PDB entry 6RLG | X-ray diffraction, 1.51 A resolution | chain A

== Chain A ==
Name: L, D-transpeptidase 2
From: Mycobacterium tuberculosis (strain CDC 1551 / Oshkosh)
Notes: EC 2.3.2.-
Reference sequence: O53223 (LDT2_MYCTO); residue numbers follow UniProt; this construct covers 56-408
Sequence (355 residues; numbered 54 to 408; the number before each row is that of its first residue):
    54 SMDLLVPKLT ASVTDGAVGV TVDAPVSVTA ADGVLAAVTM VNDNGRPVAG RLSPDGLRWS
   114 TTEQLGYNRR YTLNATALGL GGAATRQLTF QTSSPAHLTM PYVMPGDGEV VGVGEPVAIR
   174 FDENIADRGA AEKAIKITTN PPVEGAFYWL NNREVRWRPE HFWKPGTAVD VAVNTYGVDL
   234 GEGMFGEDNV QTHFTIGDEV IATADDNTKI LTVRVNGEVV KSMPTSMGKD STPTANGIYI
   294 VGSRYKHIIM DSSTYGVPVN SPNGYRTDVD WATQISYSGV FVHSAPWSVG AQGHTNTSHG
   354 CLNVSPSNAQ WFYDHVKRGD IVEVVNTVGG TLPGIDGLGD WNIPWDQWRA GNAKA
Not modelled in the structure: 54-56, 408
Sequence notes: expression tag (54-55)
UniProt features mapped onto this chain:
  - active site: H336 (Proton donor/acceptor), C354 (Nucleophile)
  - binding site (Ca(2+)): D232, E235, G236
  - binding site (substrate): Y318, S331, G332, N356
  - site: C354 (Binds to carbapenem drug (covalent))
Ion coordination: Na+ near I188 (its only coordinating residue here)
From the paper describing this entry:
  - catalytic residues: C354 (citing earlier work)

== Summary ==
UniProt lists active-site residues H336 and C354, 3 Ca2+-binding residues and 4 substrate-binding residues.
The paper reports the catalytic residue C354.
Chain A is L, D-transpeptidase 2 (Mycobacterium tuberculosis (strain CDC 1551 / Oshkosh)); the structure,
Crystal structure of LdtMt2 from Mycobacterium tuberculosis, was determined by X-ray diffraction (same
publication as 6RRM).
